Entry 1M5X (X-ray diffraction, 2.25 A resolution); this record covers chains D and B of the 4 polymer chains in the assembly.

== Chain D ==
Molecule: 24-nt DNA strand
Sequence (24 nucleotides; numbered 551 to 574; the number before each row is that of its first residue):
   551 CGGAACTGTCTCACGACGTTCTGC
Bound ions: Ca2+ site 1: DC564, DG565 (shared with 1 residue of chain A; Asp222(B) of chain B; 2 residues of chain C); Ca2+ site 2: DC564 (shared with 1 residue of chain A; Asp222(B) of chain B; 1 residue of chain C); Ca2+ site 3: DG565 (shared with 1 residue of chain A; Gly221(B) of chain B; 1 residue of chain C)

== Chain B ==
Molecule: DNA endonuclease I-MsoI
Source organism: Monomastix sp
UniProt: Q8WKW7 (Q8WKW7_MONSK); residues 201-370 here correspond to UniProt positions 1-170 (UniProt number = residue number - 200)
Amino-acid sequence (170 residues; each row starts with the number of its first residue):
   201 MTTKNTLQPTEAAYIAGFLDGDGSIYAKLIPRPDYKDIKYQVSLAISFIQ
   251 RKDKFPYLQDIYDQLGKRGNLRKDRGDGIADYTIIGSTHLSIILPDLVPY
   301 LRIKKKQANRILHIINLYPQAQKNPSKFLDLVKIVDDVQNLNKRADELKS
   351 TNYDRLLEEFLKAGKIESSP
Disordered / not traced: 201-205, 367-370
Bound ions: Ca2+ site 1: Gly221 (shared with 1 residue of chain A; 1 residue of chain C; DG565(D) of chain D); Ca2+ site 2: Asp222 (shared with 1 residue of chain A; 2 residues of chain C; DC564(D), DG565(D) of chain D)

== How chain D and chain B interact ==
Residue-residue contacts (29; chain D residue first):
  DA563(D) - Arg251(B)  salt bridge to the phosphate
  DA563(D) - Ile279(B)  sugar contact
  DC564(D) - Asp222(B)  phosphate contact
  DC564(D) - Ile249(B)  sugar contact
  DC564(D) - Gln250(B)  phosphate contact
  DC564(D) - Arg251(B)  hydrogen bond to the phosphate
  DC564(D) - Lys254(B)  salt bridge to the phosphate
  DC564(D) - Arg275(B)  base contact
  DC564(D) - Ile279(B)  base contact
  DG565(D) - Gly221(B)  phosphate contact
  DG565(D) - Asp222(B)  phosphate contact
  DG565(D) - Gly223(B)  sugar contact
  DG565(D) - Ser224(B)  sugar contact
  DG565(D) - Arg275(B)  hydrogen bond to the base
  DA566(D) - Gly223(B)  phosphate contact
  DA566(D) - Ser224(B)  hydrogen bond to the phosphate
  DA566(D) - Tyr226(B)  sugar contact
  DA566(D) - Arg275(B)  base contact
  DA566(D) - Lys304(B)  salt bridge to the phosphate
  DA566(D) - Asn342(B)  sugar contact
  DC567(D) - Tyr226(B)  phosphate contact
  DC567(D) - Ala227(B)  sugar contact
  DC567(D) - Lys228(B)  sugar contact
  DC567(D) - Gln339(B)  phosphate contact
  DC567(D) - Asn342(B)  hydrogen bond to the phosphate
  DG568(D) - Lys228(B)  hydrogen bond to the base
  DT569(D) - Lys228(B)  hydrogen bond to the base
  DT570(D) - Ile230(B)  base contact
  DC571(D) - Arg232(B)  base contact
Interface residues without a listed pair, chain B (22 interface residues in all): Ile225, Leu229, Asp277, Val338

== In short ==
Chain D and chain B form an interface of 9 and 22 residues respectively; the contacts include 6 hydrogen bonds
and 3 salt bridges. Polar pairs include DG565(D)-Arg275(B), DG568(D)-Lys228(B) and DT569(D)-Lys228(B). The
Ca2+ site 2 is built by Asp222(B), DC564(D) and DG565(D).
Here chain D is a 24-nt DNA strand and chain B is DNA endonuclease I-MsoI (Monomastix sp). Entry 1M5X (Crystal
structure of the homing endonuclease I-MsoI bound to its DNA substrate) was determined by X-ray diffraction
(same publication as 1N3E and 1N3F).
